4XK8 - chains C and E of the 16 polymer chains in the assembly; structure by X-ray diffraction, 2.80 A resolution.

Chain C:
Protein: Photosystem I iron-sulfur center
Notes: EC 1.97.1.12
UniProt: P10793 (PSAC_PEA); residue numbers follow UniProt; this construct covers 2-81
Amino-acid sequence (80 residues; row label = number of the first residue in the row):
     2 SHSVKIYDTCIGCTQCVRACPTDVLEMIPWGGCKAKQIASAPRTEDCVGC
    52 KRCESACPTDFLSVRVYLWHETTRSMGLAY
Ion coordination: 4Fe-4S cluster Fe site 1: Cys11, Cys14, Cys17, Cys58; 4Fe-4S cluster Fe site 2: Cys21, Cys48, Cys51, Cys54
Residues lining bound ligands:
  - 4Fe-4S cluster (SF4), molecule 1: Val5, Cys21, Pro22, Thr23, Val25, Leu26, Cys48, Val49, Gly50, Cys51, Lys52, Arg53, Cys54, Val67
  - 4Fe-4S cluster (SF4), molecule 2: Cys11, Ile12, Gly13, Cys14, Thr15, Gln16, Cys17, Met28, Ala40, Cys58, Pro59, Thr60, Ser64, Val65
Swiss-Prot annotation at these positions:
  - binding site ([4Fe-4S] cluster): Cys11, Cys14, Cys17, Cys21, Cys48, Cys51, Cys54, Cys58

Chain E:
Protein: Putative uncharacterized protein
Amino-acid sequence (64 residues; row label = number of the first residue in the row):
     1 IGPKRGAKVKILRKESYWYKGTGSVVAVDQDPNTRYPVVVRFNKVNYANV
    51 STNNYALDEIQEVE
Unresolved in the structure: 1

Chain C / chain E interface:
Contacting residue pairs (21; chain C residue first):
  Asp9(C) - Arg35(E)  salt bridge
  Asp9(C) - Tyr36(E)  hydrogen bond
  Thr10(C) - Arg13(E)
  Thr10(C) - Tyr36(E)
  Ile12(C) - Asn54(E)
  Trp31(C) - Arg35(E)
  Gly32(C) - Asn33(E)
  Gly33(C) - Asn33(E)
  Gly33(C) - Thr34(E)
  Gly33(C) - Arg35(E)  hydrogen bond (backbone-backbone)
  Pro59(C) - Val50(E)
  Thr60(C) - Asn53(E)
  Asp61(C) - Arg13(E)  hydrogen bond (backbone-side chain)
  Asp61(C) - Ser16(E)  hydrogen bond
  Asp61(C) - Tyr17(E)  hydrogen bond (side chain-backbone)
  Asp61(C) - Trp18(E)
  Asp61(C) - Asn46(E)
  Asp61(C) - Asn53(E)  hydrogen bond (backbone-side chain)
  Asp61(C) - Tyr55(E)
  Phe62(C) - Arg13(E)
  Phe62(C) - Glu15(E)
Other interface residues (no listed pair), chain C (11 interface residues in all): Lys35
Other interface residues (no listed pair), chain E (15 interface residues in all): Asp29

Overview:
Chain C and chain E form an interface of 11 and 15 residues respectively, with 6 hydrogen bonds and 1 salt
bridge. Polar pairs include Asp9(C)-Arg35(E), Asp9(C)-Tyr36(E) and Asp61(C)-Arg13(E). Chain C binds 4Fe-4S
cluster. UniProt lists 8 [4Fe-4S] cluster-binding residues on chain C.
Here chain C is Photosystem I iron-sulfur center and chain E is Putative uncharacterized protein. Entry 4XK8
(Crystal structure of plant photosystem I-LHCI super-complex at 2.8 angstrom resolution) was determined by
X-ray diffraction.
